7UZK - chains B and E of the 19 polymer chains in the assembly; structure by electron microscopy, 3.00 A resolution.

Chain B:
Molecule: ATPase H+-transporting V1 subunit A
Source organism: Rattus norvegicus
Reference sequence: D4A133 (D4A133_RAT); residues 1-617 here = UniProt positions 1-617
Amino-acid sequence (617 residues; row label = number of the first residue in the row):
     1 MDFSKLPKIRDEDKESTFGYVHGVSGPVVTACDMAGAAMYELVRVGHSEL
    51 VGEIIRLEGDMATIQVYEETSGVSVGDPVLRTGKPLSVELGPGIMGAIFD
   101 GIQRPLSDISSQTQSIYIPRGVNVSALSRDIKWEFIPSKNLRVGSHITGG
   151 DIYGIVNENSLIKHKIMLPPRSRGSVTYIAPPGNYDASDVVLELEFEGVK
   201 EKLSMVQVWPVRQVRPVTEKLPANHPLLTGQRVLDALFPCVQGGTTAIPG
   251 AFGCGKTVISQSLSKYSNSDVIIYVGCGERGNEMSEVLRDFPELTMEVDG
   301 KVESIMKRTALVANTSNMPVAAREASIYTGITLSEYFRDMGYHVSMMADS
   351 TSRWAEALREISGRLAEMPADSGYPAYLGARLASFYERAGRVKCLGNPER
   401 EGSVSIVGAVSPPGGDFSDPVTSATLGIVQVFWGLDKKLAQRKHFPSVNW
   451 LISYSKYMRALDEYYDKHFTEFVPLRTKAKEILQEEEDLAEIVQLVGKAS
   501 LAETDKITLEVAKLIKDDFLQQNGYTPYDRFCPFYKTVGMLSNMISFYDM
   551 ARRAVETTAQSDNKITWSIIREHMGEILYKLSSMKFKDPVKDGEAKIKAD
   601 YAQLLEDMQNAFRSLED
Not modelled in the structure: 1-15, 617

Chain E:
Molecule: V-type proton ATPase subunit B, brain isoform
Source organism: Rattus norvegicus
Reference sequence: P62815 (VATB2_RAT); residues 1-511 here = UniProt positions 1-511
Amino-acid sequence (511 residues; each row starts with the number of its first residue):
     1 MALRAMRGIVNGAAPELPVPTGGPMAGAREQALAVSRNYLSQPRLTYKTV
    51 SGVNGPLVILDHVKFPRYAEIVHLTLPDGTKRSGQVLEVSGSKAVVQVFE
   101 GTSGIDAKKTSCEFTGDILRTPVSEDMLGRVFNGSGKPIDRGPVVLAEDF
   151 LDIMGQPINPQCRIYPEEMIQTGISAIDGMNSIARGQKIPIFSAAGLPHN
   201 EIAAQICRQAGLVKKSKDVVDYSEENFAIVFAAMGVNMETARFFKSDFEE
   251 NGSMDNVCLFLNLANDPTIERIITPRLALTTAEFLAYQCEKHVLVILTDM
   301 SSYAEALREVSAAREEVPGRRGFPGYMYTDLATIYERAGRVEGRNGSITQ
   351 IPILTMPNDDITHPIPDLTGYITEGQIYVDRQLHNRQIYPPINVLPSLSR
   401 LMKSAIGEGMTRKDHADVSNQLYACYAIGKDVQAMKAVVGEEALTSDDLL
   451 YLEFLQKFEKNFITQGPYENRTVYETLDIGWQLLRIFPKEMLKRIPQSTL
   501 SEFYPRDSAKH
Not modelled in the structure: 1-37, 217-223, 509-511
Curated features (UniProtKB/Swiss-Prot):
  - binding site (ATP): Arg400

Interface between chain B and chain E:
Contacting residue pairs - 81 pairs, chain B then chain E:
  His22(B) - Ser90(E)
  His22(B) - Gly91(E)  hydrogen bond (backbone-backbone)
  Gly23(B) - Val89(E)
  Val24(B) - Tyr68(E)  hydrophobic
  Val24(B) - Glu88(E)
  Val24(B) - Val89(E)  hydrogen bond (backbone-backbone)
  Gly26(B) - Tyr68(E)
  Gly26(B) - Arg314(E)
  Glu69(B) - Met154(E)
  Thr70(B) - Tyr68(E)
  Ser71(B) - Tyr68(E)
  Gly72(B) - Arg67(E)  hydrogen bond (backbone-side chain)
  Gly72(B) - Tyr68(E)  hydrogen bond (backbone-backbone)
  Gly72(B) - Ile118(E)
  Val73(B) - Arg67(E)
  Val73(B) - Tyr68(E)  hydrogen bond (backbone-backbone)
  Ser74(B) - Pro66(E)
  Ser74(B) - Arg67(E)  hydrogen bond
  Val75(B) - Phe65(E)
  Val75(B) - Pro66(E)  hydrogen bond (backbone-backbone)
  Val75(B) - Val89(E)  hydrophobic
  Val75(B) - Gly91(E)
  Ile98(B) - Gln161(E)
  Leu106(B) - Asn159(E)  hydrogen bond (backbone-side chain)
  Ser110(B) - Asn159(E)
  Ser110(B) - Cys162(E)  hydrogen bond
  Ser115(B) - Cys162(E)
  Ile116(B) - Ile158(E)
  Ile116(B) - Asn159(E)  hydrogen bond (backbone-backbone)
  Ile116(B) - Cys162(E)
  Ile116(B) - Tyr287(E)  hydrophobic
  Ile116(B) - Arg344(E)
  Tyr117(B) - Gln156(E)
  Tyr117(B) - Pro157(E)
  Tyr117(B) - Ile158(E)  hydrophobic
  Tyr117(B) - Tyr287(E)
  Ile118(B) - Gln156(E)
  Ile118(B) - Pro157(E)  hydrogen bond (backbone-backbone)
  Ile118(B) - Asn159(E)
  Pro119(B) - Gln156(E)
  Arg120(B) - Asp152(E)  salt bridge
  Arg120(B) - Met154(E)
  Arg120(B) - Gly155(E)  hydrogen bond (side chain-backbone)
  Phe252(B) - Arg400(E)
  Gly278(B) - Tyr328(E)
  Glu279(B) - Glu336(E)
  Arg280(B) - Glu336(E)
  Arg280(B) - Gly370(E)  hydrogen bond (side chain-backbone)
  Arg280(B) - Tyr371(E)
  Arg280(B) - Ile372(E)
  Arg280(B) - Thr373(E)  hydrogen bond (side chain-backbone)
  Arg280(B) - Arg400(E)
  Gly281(B) - Glu336(E)  hydrogen bond (backbone-side chain)
  Asn282(B) - Tyr165(E)
  Asn282(B) - Pro166(E)
  Asn282(B) - Gly186(E)  hydrogen bond (side chain-backbone)
  Asn282(B) - Glu374(E)  hydrogen bond
  Ser285(B) - Arg163(E)  hydrogen bond (side chain-backbone)
  Ser285(B) - Ile164(E)
  Ser285(B) - Tyr165(E)  hydrogen bond (side chain-backbone)
  Glu286(B) - Tyr165(E)
  Leu288(B) - Pro160(E)
  Arg289(B) - Tyr165(E)
  Thr315(B) - Pro160(E)
  Ser316(B) - Tyr328(E)
  Ser316(B) - Ala332(E)
  Ser316(B) - Glu336(E)  hydrogen bond
  Ser316(B) - Ile372(E)
  Asn317(B) - Pro157(E)
  Asn317(B) - Ala332(E)
  Asn317(B) - Glu336(E)
  Arg323(B) - Tyr328(E)
  Arg323(B) - Thr329(E)  hydrogen bond
  Arg353(B) - Tyr371(E)
  Glu356(B) - Tyr371(E)
  Glu360(B) - Gly325(E)
  Glu360(B) - Tyr326(E)
  Glu360(B) - Tyr328(E)
  Glu360(B) - Thr329(E)  hydrogen bond
  Arg364(B) - Tyr326(E)
  Ser372(B) - Arg320(E)
Also at the interface, not in a pair above, chain B (48 interface residues in all): Ser25, Ser107, Ile109, Gln114, Glu283, Met284, Met318, Val320, Pro413
Also at the interface, not in a pair above, chain E (49 interface residues in all): Ala69, Gln187, Lys188, Glu283, Glu316, Thr333, Val341, Leu398, Leu401

In short:
48 residues of chain B and 49 residues of chain E are in contact; the contacts include 22 hydrogen bonds and 1
salt bridge. Polar pairs include Arg120(B)-Asp152(E), Gly72(B)-Arg67(E) and Ser74(B)-Arg67(E). From UniProt:
ATP-binding residue Arg400(E) on chain E.
Chain B is ATPase H+-transporting V1 subunit A and chain E is V-type proton ATPase subunit B, brain isoform,
both from Rattus norvegicus; the structure, Rat Kidney V1 complex lacking subunit H with SidK and NCOA7B,
State 1, was determined by electron microscopy.
